Entry 3VHM (X-ray diffraction, 2.00 A resolution); this record covers chains A and D of the 4 polymer chains in the assembly.

# Chain A (and D)
Protein: Avidin
From: Gallus gallus
Notes: chain D of this document is another copy of the same molecule, construct and numbering; everything in this record applies to it too
UniProtKB: P02701 (AVID_CHICK); residues 1-123 here correspond to UniProt positions 25-147 (UniProt number = residue number + 24)
Sequence (123 residues; each row starts with the number of its first residue):
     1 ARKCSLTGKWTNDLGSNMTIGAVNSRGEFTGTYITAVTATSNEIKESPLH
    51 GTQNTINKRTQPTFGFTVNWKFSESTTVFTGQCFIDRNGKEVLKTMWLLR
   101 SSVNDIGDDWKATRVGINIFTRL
UniProt features mapped onto this chain:
  - binding site (biotin): Tyr-33
  - glycosylation: Asn-17 (N-linked (GlcNAc...) asparagine)
Cystine bridges: Cys-4/Cys-83
Glycans and other covalent adducts: N-acetylglucosamine (NAG) linked to Asn-17
Residues lining bound ligands: NPK (5-[(3aS,4R,6aR)-1-{[(1R)-1-(6-nitro-1,3-benzodioxol-5-yl)ethoxy]carbonyl}-2-oxohexahydro-1H-thieno[3,4-d]imidazol-4-yl]pentanoic acid): Asn-12, Asp-13, Leu-14, Ser-16, Tyr-33, Thr-35, Val-37, Thr-38, Ala-39, Thr-40, Trp-70, Phe-72, Ser-73, Ser-75, Thr-77, Phe-79, Trp-97, Leu-99, Ile-117, Asn-118, Ile-119

# Chain A / chain D interface
Pairs across the interface (5):
  Met-96(A) / Met-96(D)  hydrophobic
  Met-96(A) / Val-115(D)
  Val-115(A) / Met-96(D)
  Gly-116(A) / Met-96(D)
  Ile-117(A) / Ile-117(D)  hydrophobic
Also at the interface, not in a pair above, chain D (4 interface residues in all): Gly-116

# In short
The chain A/chain D interface involves 4 residues from each chain. Chain A binds compound NPK.
N-acetylglucosamine is covalently linked to Asn-17(A). Curated annotation (UniProt) lists biotin-binding
residue Tyr-33(A) on chain A.
Both chains are Avidin (Gallus gallus). Entry 3VHM (Crystal structure of NPC-biotin-avidin complex) was
determined by X-ray diffraction, deposited together with 3VGW, 3VHH and 3VHI.
